5XZF - chains A and C; structure by X-ray diffraction, 2.10 A resolution.

Chain A:
Molecule: Vitamin D3 receptor
Organism: Rattus norvegicus
Notes: engineered mutation(s): 165-211 deletion
Reference sequence: P13053 (VDR_RAT); residue numbers follow UniProt; this construct covers 116-158, 206-423
Amino-acid sequence (271 residues; each row starts with the number of its first residue; note: 47 numbers in that range are skipped by the numbering (no residue carries them; nothing is unmodelled there)):
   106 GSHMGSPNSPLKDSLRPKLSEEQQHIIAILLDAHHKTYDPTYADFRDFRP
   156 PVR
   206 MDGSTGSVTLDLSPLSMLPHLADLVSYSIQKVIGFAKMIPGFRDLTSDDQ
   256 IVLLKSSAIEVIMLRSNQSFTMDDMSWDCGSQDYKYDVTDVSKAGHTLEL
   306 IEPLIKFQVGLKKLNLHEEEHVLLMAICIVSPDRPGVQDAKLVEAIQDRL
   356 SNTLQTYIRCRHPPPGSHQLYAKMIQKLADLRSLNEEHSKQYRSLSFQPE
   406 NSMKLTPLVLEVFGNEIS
Unresolved in the structure: 106-122, 206-218, 420-423
Construct notes: expression tag (106-115)
UniProt features mapped onto this chain:
  - region: Lys242 to Lys260 (Interaction with coactivator LXXLL motif)
  - motif: Pro412 to Asn420 (9aaTAD)
  - binding site (calcitriol): Tyr143, Ser233, Arg270, Ser274, His301, His393
Small-molecule neighbours: 8J0 ((1R,3S,5Z)-5-[(2E)-2-[(1R,3aS,7aR)-1-[(2R,6S)-6-(1-adamantyl)-6-oxidanyl-hex-4-yn-2-yl]-7a-methyl-2,3,3a,5,6,7-hexahydro-1H-inden-4-ylidene]ethylidene]-4-methylidene-cyclohexane-1,3-diol): Tyr143, Tyr147, Phe150, Leu223, Leu226, Ala227, Leu229, Val230, Ser233, Ile264, Ile267, Met268, Arg270, Ser271, Ser274, Trp282, Cys284, Tyr291, Val296, Ala299, His301, Leu305, Leu309, His393, Tyr397, Leu400, Leu410, Val414, Phe418

Chain C:
Molecule: Mediator of RNA polymerase II transcription subunit 1
Reference sequence: Q15648 (MED1_HUMAN); residues 625-637 here correspond to UniProt positions 640-652 (UniProt number = residue number + 15)
Amino-acid sequence (13 residues; row label = number of the first residue in the row):
   625 KNHPMLMNLLKDN
Unresolved in the structure: 625, 636-637
UniProt features mapped onto this chain:
  - motif: Leu630 to Leu634 (LXXLL motif 2)

How chain A and chain C interact:
Residue-residue contacts - 17 pairs, chain A then chain C:
  Ile238(A) - Leu630(C)  hydrophobic
  Ile238(A) - Leu633(C)
  Lys242(A) - Leu633(C)  hydrogen bond (side chain-backbone)
  Lys242(A) - Leu634(C)  hydrogen bond (side chain-backbone)
  Lys242(A) - Lys635(C)  hydrogen bond (side chain-backbone)
  Gln255(A) - Leu634(C)
  Ile256(A) - Met631(C)  hydrophobic
  Ile256(A) - Leu634(C)  hydrophobic
  Leu259(A) - Leu634(C)  hydrophobic
  Lys260(A) - His627(C)  hydrogen bond
  Lys260(A) - Leu630(C)
  Pro412(A) - Met629(C)  hydrophobic
  Glu416(A) - His627(C)
  Glu416(A) - Pro628(C)
  Glu416(A) - Met629(C)  hydrogen bond (side chain-backbone)
  Glu416(A) - Leu630(C)  hydrogen bond (side chain-backbone)
  Val417(A) - Leu630(C)  hydrophobic
Other interface residues (no listed pair), chain A (13 interface residues in all): Gln235, Phe247, Ser252, Leu413
Other interface residues (no listed pair), chain C (9 interface residues in all): Asn626

Summary:
13 residues of chain A and 9 residues of chain C are in contact, with 6 hydrogen bonds. Polar pairs include
Lys242(A)-Leu633(C), Lys242(A)-Leu634(C) and Lys242(A)-Lys635(C). Bound to chain A: compound 8J0. Curated
annotation (UniProt) lists 6 calcitriol-binding residues on chain A.
Here chain A is Vitamin D3 receptor (Rattus norvegicus) and chain C is Mediator of RNA polymerase II
transcription subunit 1. Entry 5XZF (Vitamin D receptor with a synthetic ligand ADRO1) was determined by X-ray
diffraction together with 5XZH from the same study.
